PDB entry 6LA9 | X-ray diffraction, 3.70 A resolution | chains G and I of the 20 polymer chains in the assembly

== Chain G ==
Protein: Histone H2A type 1-B/E
Source organism: Homo sapiens
Reference sequence: P04908 (H2A1B_HUMAN); residues 0-129 here correspond to UniProt positions 1-130 (UniProt number = residue number + 1)
Sequence (130 residues; row label = number of the first residue in the row; numbering starts at 0):
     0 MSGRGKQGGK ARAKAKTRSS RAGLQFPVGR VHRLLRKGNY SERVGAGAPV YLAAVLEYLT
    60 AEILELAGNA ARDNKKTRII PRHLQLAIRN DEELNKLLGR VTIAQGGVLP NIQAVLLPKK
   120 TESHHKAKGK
Not modelled in the structure: 0-12, 119-129
Ion coordination: Ca2+ site 1 near Glu41 (its only coordinating residue here); Ca2+ site 2: Glu64 (shared with 1 residue of chain H)
Swiss-Prot annotation at these positions:
  - modified residue: Ser1 (N-acetylserine), Arg3 (Citrulline), Lys5 (N6-(2-hydroxyisobutyryl)lysine), Lys9 (N6-(2-hydroxyisobutyryl)lysine), Lys13 (N6-(beta-hydroxybutyryl)lysine), Lys36 (N6-(2-hydroxyisobutyryl)lysine), Lys74 (N6-(2-hydroxyisobutyryl)lysine), Lys75 (N6-(2-hydroxyisobutyryl)lysine), Lys95 (N6-(2-hydroxyisobutyryl)lysine), Gln104 (N5-methylglutamine), Lys118 (N6-(2-hydroxyisobutyryl)lysine), Lys119 (N6-crotonyllysine), Thr120 (Phosphothreonine), Lys125 (N6-crotonyllysine)
  - cross-link (Glycyl lysine isopeptide (Lys-Gly)): Lys13 (interchain with G-Cter in ubiquitin), Lys15 (interchain with G-Cter in ubiquitin), Lys119 (interchain with G-Cter in ubiquitin)

== Chain I ==
Molecule: 349-nt DNA strand
Source organism: other sequences
Sequence (349 nucleotides; row label = number of the first residue in the row):
     1 CGCTGGAAAA AAAAAACGCA TCCCGGTGCC GAGGCCGCTC AATTGGTCGT AGACAGCTCT
    61 AGCACCGCTT AAACGCACGT ACGCGCTGTC TACCGCGTTT TAACCGCCAC TAGAAGCGCT
   121 TACTAGTCTC CAGGCACGTG TGAGACCGGC ACATGAAAAA AAAAAGCATG CTCGAGTATG
   181 AAAAAAAAAA CGCATCCCGG TGCCGAGGCC GCTCAATTGG TCGTAGACAG CTCTAGCACC
   241 GCTTAAACGC ACGTACGCGC TGTCTACCGC GTTTTAACCG CCACTAGAAG CGCTTACTAG
   301 TCTCCAGGCA CGTGTGAGAC CGGCACATGA AAAAAAAAAC CAGCGGTAC
Ion coordination: Ca2+ site 1 near DG34 (its only coordinating residue here); Ca2+ site 2 near DC38 (its only coordinating residue here)

== Interface between chain G and chain I ==
Contacting residue pairs (15):
  Arg29(G) - DC135(I)  salt bridge to the phosphate
  His31(G) - DA125(I)  salt bridge to the phosphate
  Arg35(G) - DA125(I)  salt bridge to the phosphate
  Arg42(G) - DT124(I)  sugar contact
  Arg42(G) - DA125(I)  phosphate contact
  Val43(G) - DT124(I)  sugar contact
  Val43(G) - DA125(I)  hydrogen bond to the phosphate
  Gly44(G) - DT124(I)  phosphate contact
  Ala45(G) - DT124(I)  phosphate contact
  Lys75(G) - DG144(I)  phosphate contact
  Lys75(G) - DA145(I)  phosphate contact
  Thr76(G) - DA143(I)  hydrogen bond to the phosphate
  Thr76(G) - DG144(I)  hydrogen bond to the phosphate
  Arg77(G) - DA143(I)  hydrogen bond to the sugar
  Arg77(G) - DG144(I)  hydrogen bond to the phosphate
Also at the interface, not in a pair above, chain G (12 interface residues in all): Glu41, Lys74
Also at the interface, not in a pair above, chain I (7 interface residues in all): DG134

== Summary ==
Chain G and chain I form an interface of 12 and 7 residues respectively; the contacts include 5 hydrogen bonds
and 3 salt bridges. Polar pairs include Arg77(G)-DA143(I), Val43(G)-DA125(I) and Thr76(G)-DA143(I).
Here chain G is Histone H2A type 1-B/E (Homo sapiens) and chain I is a 349-nt DNA strand (other sequences).
Entry 6LA9 (349 bp di-nucleosome harboring cohesive DNA termini assembled with linker histone H1.0 (high
cryoprotectant)) was determined by X-ray diffraction, deposited together with 6LA8, 6M3V and 6M44.
